PDB entry 5LMX | electron microscopy, 4.90 A resolution (low resolution: residue-level contacts below are approximate; hydrogen-bond / salt-bridge calls are withheld) | chains A and G of the 14 polymer chains in the assembly

== Chain A ==
Molecule: DNA-directed RNA polymerase I subunit RPA190
Source organism: Saccharomyces cerevisiae (strain ATCC 204508 / S288c)
Notes: EC 2.7.7.6
UniProtKB: P10964 (RPA1_YEAST); residues 1-1664 here = UniProt positions 1-1664
Amino-acid sequence (1664 residues; numbered 1 to 1664; the number before each row is that of its first residue):
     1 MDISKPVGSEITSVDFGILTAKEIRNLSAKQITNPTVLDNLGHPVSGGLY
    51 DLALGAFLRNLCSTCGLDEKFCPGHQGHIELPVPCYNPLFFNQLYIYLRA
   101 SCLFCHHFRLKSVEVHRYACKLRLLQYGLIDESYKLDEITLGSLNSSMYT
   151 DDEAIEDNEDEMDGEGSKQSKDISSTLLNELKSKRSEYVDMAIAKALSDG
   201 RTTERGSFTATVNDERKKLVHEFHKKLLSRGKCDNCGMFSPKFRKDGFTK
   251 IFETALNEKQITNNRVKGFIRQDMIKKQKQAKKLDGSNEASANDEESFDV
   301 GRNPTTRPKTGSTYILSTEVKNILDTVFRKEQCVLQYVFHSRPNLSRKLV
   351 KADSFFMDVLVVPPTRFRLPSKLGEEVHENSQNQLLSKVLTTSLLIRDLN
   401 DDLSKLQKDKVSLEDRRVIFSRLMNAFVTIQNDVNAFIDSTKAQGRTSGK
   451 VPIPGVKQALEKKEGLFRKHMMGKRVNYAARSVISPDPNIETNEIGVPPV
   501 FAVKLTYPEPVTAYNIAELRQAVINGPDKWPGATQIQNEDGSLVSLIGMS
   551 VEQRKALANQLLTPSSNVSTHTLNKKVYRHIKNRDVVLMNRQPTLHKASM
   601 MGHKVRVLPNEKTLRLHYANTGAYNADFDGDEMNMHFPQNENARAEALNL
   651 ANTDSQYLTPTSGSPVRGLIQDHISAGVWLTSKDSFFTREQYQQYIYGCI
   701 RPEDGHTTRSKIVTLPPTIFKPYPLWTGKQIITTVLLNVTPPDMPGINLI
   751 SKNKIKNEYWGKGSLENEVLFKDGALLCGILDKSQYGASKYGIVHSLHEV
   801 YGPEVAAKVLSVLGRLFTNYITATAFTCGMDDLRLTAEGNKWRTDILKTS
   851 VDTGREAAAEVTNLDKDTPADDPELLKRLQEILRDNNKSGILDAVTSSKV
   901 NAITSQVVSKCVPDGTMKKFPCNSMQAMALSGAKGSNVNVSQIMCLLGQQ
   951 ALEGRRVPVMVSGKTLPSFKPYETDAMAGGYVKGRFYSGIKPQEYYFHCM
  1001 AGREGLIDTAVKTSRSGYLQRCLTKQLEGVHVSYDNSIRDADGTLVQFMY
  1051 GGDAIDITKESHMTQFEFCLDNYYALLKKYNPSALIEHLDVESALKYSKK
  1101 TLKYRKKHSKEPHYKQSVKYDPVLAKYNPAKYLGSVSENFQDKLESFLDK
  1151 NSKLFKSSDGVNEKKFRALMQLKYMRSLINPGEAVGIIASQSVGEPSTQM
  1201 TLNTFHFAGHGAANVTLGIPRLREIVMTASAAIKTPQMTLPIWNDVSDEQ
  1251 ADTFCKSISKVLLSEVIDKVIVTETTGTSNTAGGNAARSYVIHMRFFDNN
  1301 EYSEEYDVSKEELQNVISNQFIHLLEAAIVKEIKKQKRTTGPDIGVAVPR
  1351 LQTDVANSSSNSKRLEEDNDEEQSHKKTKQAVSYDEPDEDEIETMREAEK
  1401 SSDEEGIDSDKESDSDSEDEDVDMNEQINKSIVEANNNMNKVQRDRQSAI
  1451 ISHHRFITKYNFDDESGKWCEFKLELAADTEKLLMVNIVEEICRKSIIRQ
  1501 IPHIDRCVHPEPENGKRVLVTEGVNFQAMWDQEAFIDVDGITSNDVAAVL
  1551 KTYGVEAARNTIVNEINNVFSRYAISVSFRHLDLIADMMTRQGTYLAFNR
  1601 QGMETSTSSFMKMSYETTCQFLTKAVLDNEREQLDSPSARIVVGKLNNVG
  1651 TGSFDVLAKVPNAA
Disordered / not traced: 142-171, 271-311, 370-379, 407-409, 441-454, 462-464, 472-473, 1007-1015, 1154-1159, 1201-1216, 1279-1286, 1339-1439, 1664
Swiss-Prot annotation at these positions:
  - region: Pro-992 to Glu-1004 (Bridging helix)
  - binding site (Zn(2+)): Cys-62, Cys-65, Cys-72, His-75, Cys-102, Cys-105, Cys-233, Cys-236
  - binding site (Mg(2+)): Asp-627, Asp-629, Asp-631
  - modified residue (Phosphoserine): Ser-889, Ser-1636
Bound ions: Zn2+ site 1: Cys-62, Cys-65, Cys-72, His-75; Zn2+ site 2: Cys-102, Cys-105, Cys-233, Cys-236

== Chain G ==
Molecule: DNA-directed RNA polymerase I subunit RPA43
Source organism: Saccharomyces cerevisiae (strain ATCC 204508 / S288c)
UniProtKB: P46669 (RPA43_YEAST); residues 1-326 here = UniProt positions 1-326
Amino-acid sequence (326 residues; each row starts with the number of its first residue):
     1 MSQVKRANENRETARFIKKHKKQVTNPIDEKNGTSNCIVRVPIALYVSLA
    51 PMYLENPLQGVMKQHLNPLVMKYNNKVGGVVLGYEGLKILDADPLSKEDT
   101 SEKLIKITPDTPFGFTWCHVNLYVWQPQVGDVLEGYIFIQSASHIGLLIH
   151 DAFNASIKKNNIPVDWTFVHNDVEEDADVINTDENNGNNNNEDNKDSNGG
   201 SNSLGKFSFGNRSLGHWVDSNGEPIDGKLRFTVRNVHTTGRVVSVDGTLI
   251 SDADEEGNGYNSSRSQAESLPIVSNKKIVFDDEVSIENKESHKELDLPEV
   301 KEDNGSEIVYEENTSESNDGESSDSD
Disordered / not traced: 1-35, 96-98, 128-326
Swiss-Prot annotation at these positions:
  - modified residue (Phosphoserine): Ser-244, Ser-251, Ser-265, Ser-269, Ser-285

== How chain A and chain G interact ==
Contacting residue pairs - 36 pairs, chain A then chain G:
  Met-1(A) / Asp-110(G)
  Ile-3(A) / Asp-110(G)
  Ile-3(A) / Thr-111(G)
  His-571(A) / Met-52(G)
  Thr-572(A) / Phe-113(G)
  Val-1656(A) / Lys-106(G)
  Val-1656(A) / Ile-107(G)
  Leu-1657(A) / Ile-105(G)
  Leu-1657(A) / Lys-106(G)
  Leu-1657(A) / Ile-107(G)
  Ala-1658(A) / Leu-104(G)
  Ala-1658(A) / Ile-105(G)
  Ala-1658(A) / Lys-106(G)
  Ala-1658(A) / Ile-107(G)
  Lys-1659(A) / Leu-104(G)
  Lys-1659(A) / Ile-105(G)
  Val-1660(A) / Leu-49(G)
  Val-1660(A) / Lys-103(G)
  Val-1660(A) / Leu-104(G)
  Val-1660(A) / Ile-105(G)
  Pro-1661(A) / Leu-54(G)
  Pro-1661(A) / Glu-55(G)
  Pro-1661(A) / Pro-57(G)
  Pro-1661(A) / Ser-101(G)
  Pro-1661(A) / Glu-102(G)
  Pro-1661(A) / Lys-103(G)
  Asn-1662(A) / Asn-56(G)
  Asn-1662(A) / Pro-57(G)
  Asn-1662(A) / Leu-58(G)
  Asn-1662(A) / Gln-59(G)
  Asn-1662(A) / Ile-89(G)
  Asn-1662(A) / Lys-103(G)
  Ala-1663(A) / Ile-89(G)
  Ala-1663(A) / Leu-90(G)
  Ala-1663(A) / Ser-101(G)
  Ala-1663(A) / Lys-103(G)
Interface residues without a listed pair, chain A (14 interface residues in all): Pro-6, Val-568
Interface residues without a listed pair, chain G (24 interface residues in all): Ala-50, Tyr-53, Lys-63, Lys-88

== Summary ==
14 residues of chain A face 24 of chain G across their interface. Cys-62(A), Cys-65(A), Cys-72(A) and
His-75(A) form the Zn2+ site 1. Cys-102(A), Cys-105(A), Cys-233(A) and Cys-236(A) coordinate Zn2+ site 2. From
UniProt: 8 Zn2+-binding residues and 3 Mg2+-binding residues on chain A.
Chain A is DNA-directed RNA polymerase I subunit RPA190 and chain G is DNA-directed RNA polymerase I subunit
RPA43, both from Saccharomyces cerevisiae (strain ATCC 204508 / S288c); the structure, Monomeric RNA
polymerase I at 4.9 A resolution, was determined by electron microscopy.
